PDB entry 9NYO | X-ray diffraction, 1.75 A resolution | chains B and A

[Chain B (and A)]
Protein: Oxidoreductase
Source organism: Clostridium acetobutylicum
Notes: chain A of this document is another copy of the same molecule, construct and numbering; everything in this record applies to it too
UniProtKB: Q97TU5 (Q97TU5_CLOAB); numbering as in UniProt (aligned over 1-251)
Chain sequence (271 residues; numbered -19 to 251; the number before each row is that of its first residue; numbers below 1 keep their minus sign (Mse-19 is residue -19)):
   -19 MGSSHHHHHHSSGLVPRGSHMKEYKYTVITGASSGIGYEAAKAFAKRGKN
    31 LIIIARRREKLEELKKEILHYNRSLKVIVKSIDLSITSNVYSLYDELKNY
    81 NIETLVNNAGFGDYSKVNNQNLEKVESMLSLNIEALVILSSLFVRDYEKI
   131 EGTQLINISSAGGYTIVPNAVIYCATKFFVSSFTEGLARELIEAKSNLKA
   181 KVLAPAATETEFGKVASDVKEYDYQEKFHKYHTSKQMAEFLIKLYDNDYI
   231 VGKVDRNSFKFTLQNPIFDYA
Not modelled in the structure: -19 to 1, 188-204 (chain A: -19 to 3, 187-204)
Modified positions: Mse-19, Mse1 (selenomethionine); Mse108, Mse217 (selenomethionine; parent Met)
Construct notes: initiating methionine (-19); expression tag (-18 to 0)
Residues lining bound ligands: NADP (NAP; NADP nicotinamide-adenine-dinucleotide phosphate): Gly11, Ala12, Ser13, Ser14, Gly15, Ile16, Ala35, Arg36, Arg37, Ile62, Asp63, Leu64, Ser65, Asn88, Ala89, Gly90, Tyr94, Leu111, Ile138, Ser139, Ser140, Ala141, Tyr153, Lys157, Pro185, Ala186, Ala187, Mse217

[Chain B / chain A interface]
Contacting residue pairs (86; chain B residue first):
  Thr67(B) - Glu106(A)
  Tyr71(B) - Leu102(A)
  Tyr71(B) - Glu106(A)  hydrogen bond
  Lys96(B) - Glu170(A)
  Val97(B) - Ser121(A)
  Val97(B) - Leu167(A)  hydrophobic
  Val97(B) - Glu170(A)  hydrogen bond (backbone-side chain)
  Asn98(B) - Val124(A)
  Asn98(B) - Arg125(A)
  Asn98(B) - Glu128(A)
  Leu102(B) - Tyr71(A)
  Leu102(B) - Ser121(A)
  Leu102(B) - Leu122(A)  hydrophobic
  Glu106(B) - Thr67(A)
  Glu106(B) - Tyr71(A)  hydrogen bond
  Glu106(B) - Glu114(A)
  Glu106(B) - Ile118(A)
  Leu109(B) - Ile113(A)  hydrophobic
  Leu109(B) - Glu114(A)
  Leu109(B) - Val117(A)  hydrophobic
  Leu109(B) - Phe159(A)  hydrophobic
  Ile113(B) - Ile113(A)  hydrophobic
  Ile113(B) - Phe159(A)  hydrophobic
  Glu114(B) - Glu106(A)
  Glu114(B) - Leu109(A)
  Val117(B) - Leu109(A)  hydrophobic
  Val117(B) - Ile152(A)  hydrophobic
  Ile118(B) - Glu106(A)
  Ser121(B) - Val97(A)
  Ser121(B) - Leu102(A)
  Ser121(B) - Ile152(A)
  Leu122(B) - Leu102(A)  hydrophobic
  Val124(B) - Asn98(A)
  Arg125(B) - Asn98(A)
  Glu128(B) - Asn98(A)
  Tyr144(B) - Asp249(A)
  Thr145(B) - Asp249(A)  hydrogen bond
  Thr145(B) - Tyr250(A)
  Thr145(B) - Ala251(A)
  Ile146(B) - Ser162(A)
  Ile146(B) - Gly166(A)
  Ile146(B) - Asp249(A)  hydrogen bond (backbone-backbone)
  Ile146(B) - Tyr250(A)
  Ile146(B) - Ala251(A)  hydrogen bond (backbone-backbone)
  Pro148(B) - Tyr250(A)
  Pro148(B) - Ala251(A)
  Val151(B) - Phe163(A)
  Val151(B) - Gly166(A)
  Val151(B) - Leu167(A)
  Val151(B) - Glu170(A)
  Ile152(B) - Val117(A)  hydrophobic
  Ile152(B) - Ser121(A)
  Ile152(B) - Phe163(A)  hydrophobic
  Ala155(B) - Phe159(A)
  Ala155(B) - Ser162(A)
  Ala155(B) - Phe163(A)  hydrophobic
  Thr156(B) - Phe159(A)
  Phe158(B) - Ser162(A)
  Phe158(B) - Phe248(A)  hydrophobic
  Phe159(B) - Ile113(A)  hydrophobic
  Phe159(B) - Ala155(A)
  Phe159(B) - Thr156(A)
  Ser162(B) - Ile146(A)
  Ser162(B) - Ala155(A)
  Ser162(B) - Phe158(A)
  Phe163(B) - Val151(A)
  Phe163(B) - Ile152(A)  hydrophobic
  Phe163(B) - Ala155(A)  hydrophobic
  Gly166(B) - Ile146(A)
  Gly166(B) - Val151(A)
  Leu167(B) - Val151(A)
  Glu170(B) - Lys96(A)
  Glu170(B) - Val97(A)  hydrogen bond (side chain-backbone)
  Glu170(B) - Val151(A)
  Arg236(B) - Ala251(A)
  Phe248(B) - Phe158(A)  hydrophobic
  Asp249(B) - Tyr144(A)
  Asp249(B) - Thr145(A)  hydrogen bond
  Asp249(B) - Ile146(A)  hydrogen bond (backbone-backbone)
  Tyr250(B) - Thr145(A)
  Tyr250(B) - Ile146(A)
  Tyr250(B) - Pro148(A)
  Ala251(B) - Thr145(A)
  Ala251(B) - Ile146(A)  hydrogen bond (backbone-backbone)
  Ala251(B) - Pro148(A)
  Ala251(B) - Arg236(A)
Interface residues without a listed pair, chain B (42 interface residues in all): Ser95, Val105, Val147, Asn149, Glu165
Interface residues without a listed pair, chain A (42 interface residues in all): Ser95, Val105, Val147, Asn149, Glu165

[Summary]
The chain B/chain A interface involves 42 residues from each chain, with 10 hydrogen bonds. Polar contacts
include Tyr71(B)-Glu106(A), Val97(B)-Glu170(A) and Thr145(B)-Asp249(A). Ligands of chain B: NADP.
Both chains are Oxidoreductase (Clostridium acetobutylicum). Entry 9NYO (Clostridium acetobutylicum alcohol
dehydrogenase bound to NADP+, disordered nicotinamide) was determined by X-ray diffraction (same publication
as 9D7J).
